6HCT - chains F and G of the 7 polymer chains in the assembly; structure by X-ray diffraction, 3.09 A resolution.

Chain F:
Molecule: 8-nt RNA strand
Sequence (8 nucleotides; numbered 12 to 19; the number before each row is that of its first residue):
    12 CAUGAAGC

Chain G:
Protein: 50S ribosomal protein L7Ae
Organism: Archaeoglobus fulgidus (strain ATCC 49558 / VC-16 / DSM 4304 / JCM 9628 / NBRC 100126)
UniProt: O29494 (RL7A_ARCFU); residue numbers follow UniProt; this construct covers 2-117
Sequence (117 residues; row label = number of the first residue in the row):
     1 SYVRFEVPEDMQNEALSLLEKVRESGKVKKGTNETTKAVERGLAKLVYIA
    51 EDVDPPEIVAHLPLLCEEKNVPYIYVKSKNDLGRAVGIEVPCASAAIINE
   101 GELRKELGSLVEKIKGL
Construct notes: expression tag (1)
From the paper describing this entry:
  - binding site for the 19-nt RNA strand: Asn33, Glu34, Lys37, Arg41

Interface between chain F and chain G:
Residue-residue contacts (6; chain F residue first):
  A13(F) - Lys37(G)  salt bridge to the phosphate
  A13(F) - Arg41(G)  salt bridge to the phosphate
  U14(F) - Arg41(G)  salt bridge to the phosphate
  G15(F) - Lys29(G)  salt bridge to the phosphate
  G15(F) - Asn33(G)  base contact
  G15(F) - Glu34(G)  hydrogen bond to the sugar
Interface residues without a listed pair, chain F (4 interface residues in all): A17
Interface residues without a listed pair, chain G (6 interface residues in all): Glu89

Summary:
The interface between chain F and chain G involves 4 residues on one side and 6 on the other, with 1 hydrogen
bond and 4 salt bridges. Polar pairs include G15(F)-Glu34(G), A13(F)-Lys37(G) and A13(F)-Arg41(G). From the
paper: a binding site for the 19-nt RNA strand at Asn33(G), Glu34(G) and Lys37(G) among others.
Chain F is an 8-nt RNA strand and chain G is 50S ribosomal protein L7Ae (Archaeoglobus fulgidus (strain ATCC
49558 / VC-16 / DSM 4304 / JCM 9628 / NBRC 100126)); the structure, Crystal structure of Archeoglobus fulgidus
L7Ae bound to its cognate UTR k-turn, was determined by X-ray diffraction.
